Entry 3JUT (X-ray diffraction, 2.25 A resolution); this record covers chain A.

Chain A:
Name: Heparin-binding growth factor 1
Organism: Homo sapiens
Notes: fragment: Heparin-binding
UniProtKB: P05230 (FGF1_HUMAN); residues 1-130 here correspond to UniProt positions 24-153 (UniProt number = residue number + 23)
Sequence (130 residues; row label = number of the first residue in the row):
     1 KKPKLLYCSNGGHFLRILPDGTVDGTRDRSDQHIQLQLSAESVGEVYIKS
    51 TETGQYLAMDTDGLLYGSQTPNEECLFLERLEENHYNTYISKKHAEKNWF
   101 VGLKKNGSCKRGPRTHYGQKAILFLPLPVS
UniProt features mapped onto this chain:
  - region: K104 to K120 (Heparin-binding)
  - motif: K1 to K4 (Nuclear localization signal)
  - binding site (heparin): N10
Residues lining bound ligands: 2,5-dihydroxybenzoic acid (GTQ): N10, K105, K110, G118, Q119, K120, A121

Overview:
Ligands of chain A: 2,5-dihydroxybenzoic acid. Curated annotation (UniProt) lists heparin-binding residue N10.
Chain A is Heparin-binding growth factor 1 (Homo sapiens); the structure, Acidic Fibroblast Growth Factor
(FGF-1) complexed with gentisic acid, was determined by X-ray diffraction, deposited together with 3K1X.
